PDB entry 2I35 | X-ray diffraction, 3.80 A resolution | chain A

[Chain A]
Molecule: Rhodopsin
From: Bos taurus
UniProtKB: P02699 (OPSD_BOVIN); numbering as in UniProt (aligned over 1-348)
Amino-acid sequence (349 residues; numbered 0 to 348; the number before each row is that of its first residue; numbering starts at 0):
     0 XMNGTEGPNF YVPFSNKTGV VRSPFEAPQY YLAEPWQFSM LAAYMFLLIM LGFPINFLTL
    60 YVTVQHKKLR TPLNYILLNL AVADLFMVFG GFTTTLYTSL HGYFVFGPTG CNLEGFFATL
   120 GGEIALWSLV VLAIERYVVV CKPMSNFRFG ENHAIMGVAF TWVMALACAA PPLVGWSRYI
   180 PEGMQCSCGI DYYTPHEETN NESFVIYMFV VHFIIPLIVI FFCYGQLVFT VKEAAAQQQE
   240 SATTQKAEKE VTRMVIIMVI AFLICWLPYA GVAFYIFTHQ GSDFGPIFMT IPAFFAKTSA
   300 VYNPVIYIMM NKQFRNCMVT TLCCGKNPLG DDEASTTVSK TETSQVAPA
Unresolved in the structure: 327-329, 333-348
Modified residues: ACE (acetyl group) at position 0
Swiss-Prot annotation at these positions:
  - region: Asp330 to Ala348 (Interaction with SAG)
  - motif: Glu134 to Tyr136 ('Ionic lock' involved in activated form stabilization)
  - binding site (Zn(2+)): Glu201, Gln279
  - site: Glu113 (Plays an important role in the conformation switch to the active conformation)
  - modified residue: Met1 (N-acetylmethionine), Lys296 (N6-(retinylidene)lysine), Ser334 (Phosphoserine), Thr335 (Phosphothreonine), Thr336 (Phosphothreonine), Ser338 (Phosphoserine), Thr340 (Phosphothreonine), Thr342 (Phosphothreonine), Ser343 (Phosphoserine)
  - lipidation (S-palmitoyl cysteine): Cys322, Cys323
  - glycosylation (N-linked (GlcNAc...) asparagine): Asn2, Asn15
Disulfides: Cys110-Cys187
Glycans and other covalent adducts: N-acetylglucosamine (NAG) linked to Asn2, Asn15
Residues lining bound ligands: retinal (RET): Gly114, Ala117, Thr118, Gly121, Glu122, Ser186, Cys187, Ile189, Tyr191, Met207, His211, Phe212, Phe261, Trp265, Tyr268, Ala269, Ala292, Lys296
Reported in the primary citation:
  - binding site for retinal: Lys296 (citing earlier work)

[Overview]
Bound to chain A: retinal. N-acetylglucosamine is covalently linked to Asn2 and Asn15. From UniProt:
Zn2+-binding residues Glu201 and Gln279. The paper reports a binding site for retinal at Lys296.
Chain A is Rhodopsin (Bos taurus); the structure, Crystal structure of rhombohedral crystal form of
ground-state rhodopsin, was determined by X-ray diffraction, deposited together with 2I36 and 2I37.
